PDB entry 8DG4 | electron microscopy, 3.12 A resolution | chains H and A of the 8 polymer chains in the assembly

[Chain H (and A)]
Protein: Enolase
Organism: Streptococcus sp. 'group A'
Notes: EC 4.2.1.11; chain A of this document is another copy of the same molecule, construct and numbering; everything in this record applies to it too
Reference sequence: P69949 (ENO_STRP1); residues 1-435 here = UniProt positions 1-435
Chain sequence (436 residues; numbered 0 to 435; the number before each row is that of its first residue; numbering starts at 0):
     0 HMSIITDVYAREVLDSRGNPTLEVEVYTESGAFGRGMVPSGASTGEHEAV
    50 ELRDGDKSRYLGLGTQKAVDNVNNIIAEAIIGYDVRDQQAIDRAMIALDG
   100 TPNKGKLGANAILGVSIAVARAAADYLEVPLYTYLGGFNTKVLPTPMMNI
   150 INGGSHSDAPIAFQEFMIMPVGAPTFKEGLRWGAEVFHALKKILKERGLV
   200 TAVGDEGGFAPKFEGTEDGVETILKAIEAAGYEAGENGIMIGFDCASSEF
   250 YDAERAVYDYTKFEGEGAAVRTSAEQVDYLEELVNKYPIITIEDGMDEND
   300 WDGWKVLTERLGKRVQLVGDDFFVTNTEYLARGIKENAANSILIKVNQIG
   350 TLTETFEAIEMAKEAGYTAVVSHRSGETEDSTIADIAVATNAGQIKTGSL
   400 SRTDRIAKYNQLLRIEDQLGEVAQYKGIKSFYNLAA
Sequence notes: expression tag (0); engineered mutation A252 (Lys in P69949), A255 (Lys in P69949), A434 (Lys in P69949), A435 (Lys in P69949)
UniProt features mapped onto this chain:
  - active site: E205 (Proton donor), K344 (Proton acceptor)
  - binding site (substrate): H155, E164, E292, D319, K344, S371 to S374, K395
  - binding site (Mg(2+)): D243, E292, D319

[Chain H / chain A interface]
Residue-residue contacts - 35 pairs, chain H then chain A:
  Q87(H) - F137(A)
  Q88(H) - F137(A)  hydrogen bond (side chain-backbone)
  Q88(H) - N138(A)
  Q88(H) - T139(A)
  Q88(H) - K140(A)
  Q88(H) - V421(A)
  Y133(H) - G136(A)
  Y133(H) - F137(A)
  L134(H) - G136(A)
  L134(H) - F137(A)  hydrophobic
  G136(H) - Y133(A)
  G136(H) - L134(A)
  G136(H) - G136(A)
  F137(H) - Q87(A)
  F137(H) - Q88(A)  hydrogen bond (backbone-side chain)
  F137(H) - Y133(A)
  F137(H) - L134(A)  hydrophobic
  F137(H) - L351(A)
  F137(H) - T352(A)
  N138(H) - Q88(A)
  N138(H) - F355(A)
  T139(H) - Q88(A)
  K140(H) - Q88(A)
  F355(H) - N138(A)
  E359(H) - K362(A)  salt bridge
  E359(H) - N390(A)
  K362(H) - K362(A)
  K362(H) - E363(A)
  E363(H) - K362(A)  salt bridge
  E363(H) - G365(A)
  G365(H) - E363(A)
  N390(H) - E359(A)  hydrogen bond
  V421(H) - Q88(A)
  Y431(H) - E363(A)
  A435(H) - I333(A)
Also at the interface, not in a pair above, chain H (25 interface residues in all): R85, L126, E127, G135, L351, T352, E356
Also at the interface, not in a pair above, chain A (25 interface residues in all): R85, L126, E127, G135, T389, Y431

[Summary]
The chain H/chain A interface involves 25 residues from each chain, with 3 hydrogen bonds and 2 salt bridges.
Among the polar pairs are E359(H)-K362(A), E363(H)-K362(A) and Q88(H)-F137(A). UniProt lists active-site
residues E205(H) and K344(H), 10 substrate-binding residues and 3 Mg2+-binding residues on chain H.
Both chains are Enolase (Streptococcus sp. 'group A'). Entry 8DG4 (Group A streptococcus Enolase K252A, K255A,
K434A, K435A mutant) was determined by electron microscopy together with 7UGU from the same study.
